Entry 4NWP (X-ray diffraction, 2.10 A resolution); this record covers chains B and H of the 8 polymer chains in the assembly.

# Chain B
Protein: Putative uncharacterized protein
Source organism: Pyrococcus horikoshii
UniProtKB: O58404 (O58404_PYRHO); residue numbers follow UniProt; this construct covers 1-172
Sequence (172 residues; each row starts with the number of its first residue):
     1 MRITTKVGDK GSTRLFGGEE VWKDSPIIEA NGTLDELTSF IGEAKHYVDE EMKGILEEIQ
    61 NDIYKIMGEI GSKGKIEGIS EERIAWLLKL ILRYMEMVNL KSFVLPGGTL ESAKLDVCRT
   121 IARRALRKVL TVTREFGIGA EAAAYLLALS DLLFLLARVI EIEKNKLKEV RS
Unresolved in the structure: 1-22, 101-102, 166-172
Sequence notes: engineered mutation Ala-85 (Lys in O58404), Leu-88 (Glu in O58404), Lys-89 (Gly in O58404), Leu-92 (Ser in O58404), Met-95 (Glu in O58404), Leu-126 (Glu in O58404), Leu-130 (Ala in O58404), Thr-133 (Leu in O58404), Ala-140 (Lys in O58404), Ala-143 (Leu in O58404), Ala-144 (Val in O58404), Leu-147 (Asn in O58404), Ala-148 (Arg in O58404)

# Chain H
Protein: Uncharacterized protein
Source organism: Pseudomonas aeruginosa
UniProtKB: Q9I2D8 (Q9I2D8_PSEAE); numbering as in UniProt (aligned over 1-123)
Sequence (131 residues; each row starts with the number of its first residue):
     1 MPHLVIEATA NLRLETSPGE LLEQANKALF ASGQFGEADI KSRFVTLEAY RQGTAAVERA
    61 YLHACLSILD GRDIATRTLL GASLCAVLAE AVAGGGEEGV QVSVEVREME RLSYAKRVVA
   121 RQRLEHHHHH H
Unresolved in the structure: 1, 56, 120-131
Sequence notes: engineered mutation Lys-27 (Ala in Q9I2D8), Ile-74 (Ala in Q9I2D8), Thr-78 (Gln in Q9I2D8), Leu-79 (Ala in Q9I2D8), Ala-82 (Glu in Q9I2D8), Ala-86 (Glu in Q9I2D8), Glu-90 (Gly in Q9I2D8), Leu-112 (Ala in Q9I2D8); expression tag (124-131)

# Interface between chain B and chain H
Residue-residue contacts (4; chain B residue first):
  Glu-81(B) / Ala-115(H)
  Thr-133(B) / Leu-112(H)
  Gly-137(B) / Leu-112(H)
  Ala-140(B) / Leu-112(H)
Also at the interface, not in a pair above, chain B (5 interface residues in all): Glu-141
Also at the interface, not in a pair above, chain H (4 interface residues in all): Tyr-114, Lys-116

# In short
5 residues of chain B face 4 of chain H across their interface.
Chain B is Putative uncharacterized protein (Pyrococcus horikoshii) and chain H is Uncharacterized protein
(Pseudomonas aeruginosa); the structure, Computationally Designed Two-Component Self-Assembling Tetrahedral
Cage, T33-21, Crystallized in Space Group R32, was determined by X-ray diffraction (same publication as 4NWN,
4NWO, 4NWQ and 4NWR).
